Entry 6YW6 (electron microscopy, 4.20 A resolution (low resolution: residue-level contacts below are approximate; hydrogen-bond / salt-bridge calls are withheld)); this record covers chains B and F of the 7 polymer chains in the assembly.

[Chain B]
Protein: Actin-related protein 2
From: Homo sapiens
UniProt: P61160 (ARP2_HUMAN); residue numbers follow UniProt; this construct covers 1-394
Chain sequence (394 residues; each row starts with the number of its first residue):
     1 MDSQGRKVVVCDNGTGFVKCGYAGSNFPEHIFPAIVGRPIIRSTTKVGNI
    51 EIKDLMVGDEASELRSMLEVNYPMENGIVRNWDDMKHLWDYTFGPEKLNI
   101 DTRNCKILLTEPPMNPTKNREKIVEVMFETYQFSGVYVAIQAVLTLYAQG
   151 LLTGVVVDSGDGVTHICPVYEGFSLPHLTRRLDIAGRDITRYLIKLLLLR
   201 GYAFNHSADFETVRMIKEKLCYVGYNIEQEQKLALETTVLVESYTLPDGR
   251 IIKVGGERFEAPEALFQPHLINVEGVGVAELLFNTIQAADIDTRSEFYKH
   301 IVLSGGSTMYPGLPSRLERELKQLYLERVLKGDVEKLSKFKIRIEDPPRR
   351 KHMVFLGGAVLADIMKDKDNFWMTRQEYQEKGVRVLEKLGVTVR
Not modelled in the structure: 1-8, 36-82, 96-139, 377-394
Sequence notes: conflict Ile35 (Leu in P61160)
Small-molecule neighbours: ATP (adenosine-5'-triphosphate): Thr15, Gly16, Phe17, Ser159, Gly160, Asp161, Gly162, Lys217, Glu218, Gly305, Gly306, Ser307, Met309, Tyr310, Lys351
Swiss-Prot annotation at these positions:
  - binding site (ATP): Gly160 to Gly162, Arg214 to Glu218, Gly305 to Tyr310
  - modified residue: Met1 (N-acetylmethionine), Lys299 (N6-acetyllysine), Lys322 (N6-acetyllysine)

[Chain F]
Protein: Actin-related protein 2/3 complex subunit 4
From: Homo sapiens
UniProt: P59998 (ARPC4_HUMAN); residues 1-168 here = UniProt positions 1-168
Chain sequence (168 residues; each row starts with the number of its first residue):
     1 MTATLRPYLSAVRATLQAALCLENFSSQVVERHNKPEVEVRSSKELLLQP
    51 VTISRNEKEKVLIEGSINSVRVSIAVKQADEIEKILCHKFMRFMMMRAEN
   101 FFILRRKPVEGYDISFLITNFHTEQMYKHKLVDFVIHFMEEIDKEISEMK
   151 LSVNARARIVAEEFLKNF
Not modelled in the structure: 1-3
Swiss-Prot annotation at these positions:
  - modified residue: Thr2 (N-acetylthreonine)

[How chain B and chain F interact]
Residue-residue contacts (37; chain B residue first):
  Tyr222(B) - His33(F)
  Tyr222(B) - Lys35(F)
  Val223(B) - His33(F)
  Tyr225(B) - Val30(F)
  Tyr225(B) - Val40(F)
  Gln229(B) - Glu39(F)
  Gln229(B) - Val40(F)
  Glu230(B) - Lys35(F)
  Ala234(B) - Arg106(F)
  Leu235(B) - Arg106(F)
  Leu235(B) - Lys107(F)
  Glu236(B) - Glu39(F)
  Glu236(B) - Arg105(F)
  Glu236(B) - Arg106(F)
  Glu236(B) - Lys107(F)
  Thr237(B) - Glu39(F)
  Thr237(B) - Arg105(F)
  Thr237(B) - Arg106(F)
  Thr237(B) - Leu117(F)
  Thr238(B) - Ala98(F)
  Thr238(B) - Phe102(F)
  Thr238(B) - Leu104(F)
  Val239(B) - Leu117(F)
  Lys253(B) - Glu99(F)
  Lys253(B) - Asn100(F)
  Met309(B) - Arg32(F)
  Tyr310(B) - Arg32(F)
  Pro311(B) - Glu31(F)
  Pro311(B) - Arg32(F)
  Pro311(B) - His33(F)
  Gly312(B) - Val30(F)
  Gly312(B) - Glu31(F)
  Gly312(B) - His33(F)
  Pro314(B) - Glu31(F)
  Ser315(B) - Val30(F)
  Ser315(B) - Glu31(F)
  Asp346(B) - Glu31(F)
Other interface residues (no listed pair), chain B (22 interface residues in all): Lys232, Leu233, Thr308
Other interface residues (no listed pair), chain F (20 interface residues in all): Val29, Pro36, Ile103, Thr119

[Summary]
The interface between chain B and chain F involves 22 residues on one side and 20 on the other. Ligands of
chain B: ATP. From UniProt: 14 ATP-binding residues on chain B.
Chain B is Actin-related protein 2 and chain F is Actin-related protein 2/3 complex subunit 4, both from Homo
sapiens; the structure, Cryo-EM structure of the ARP2/3 1B5CL isoform complex, was determined by electron
microscopy.
